PDB entry 8X1Z | X-ray diffraction, 2.62 A resolution | chains A and B of the 3 polymer chains in the assembly

# Chain A
Protein: HIV-1 reverse transcriptase p66 subunit
From: Human immunodeficiency virus 1
UniProtKB: D3XFN5 (D3XFN5_9HIV1); residues 1-555 here correspond to UniProt positions 100-654 (UniProt number = residue number + 99)
Amino-acid sequence (557 residues; each row starts with the number of its first residue; numbers below 1 keep their minus sign (Met-1 is residue -1)):
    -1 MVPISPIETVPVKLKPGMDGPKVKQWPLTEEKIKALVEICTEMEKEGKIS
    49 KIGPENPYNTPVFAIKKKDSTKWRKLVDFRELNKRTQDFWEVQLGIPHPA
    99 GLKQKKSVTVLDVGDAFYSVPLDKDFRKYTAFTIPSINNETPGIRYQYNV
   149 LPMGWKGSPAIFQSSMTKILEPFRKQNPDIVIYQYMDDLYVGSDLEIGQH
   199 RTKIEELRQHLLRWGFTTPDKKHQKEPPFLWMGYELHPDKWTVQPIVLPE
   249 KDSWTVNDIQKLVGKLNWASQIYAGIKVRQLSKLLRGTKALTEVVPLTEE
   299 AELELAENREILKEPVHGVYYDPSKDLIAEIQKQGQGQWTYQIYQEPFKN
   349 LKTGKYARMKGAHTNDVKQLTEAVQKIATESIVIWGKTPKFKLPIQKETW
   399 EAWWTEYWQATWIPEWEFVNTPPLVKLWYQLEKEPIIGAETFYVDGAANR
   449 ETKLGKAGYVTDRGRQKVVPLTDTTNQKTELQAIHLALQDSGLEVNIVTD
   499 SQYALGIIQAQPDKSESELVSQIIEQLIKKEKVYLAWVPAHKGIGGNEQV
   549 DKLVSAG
Disordered / not traced: -1 to 0, 554-555
Sequence notes: expression tag (-1 to 0); engineered mutation Phe115 (Tyr214 in D3XFN5), Tyr116 (Phe215 in D3XFN5), Met151 (Gln250 in D3XFN5), Ser162 (Cys261 in D3XFN5), Ser280 (Cys379 in D3XFN5)
Bound ions: Mg2+: Val111, Asp185 (together with E-CFCP-triphosphate)
Small-molecule neighbours: E-CFCP-triphosphate (XTE): Lys65, Lys70, Arg72, Leu74, Asp110, Val111, Gly112, Asp113, Ala114, Phe115, Met151, Gly152, Phe160, Met184, Asp185, Lys220
Reported in the primary citation:
  - specificity-determining residues: Met151
  - binding site for DNA/RNA: Ile63, Leu74 (proposed by the authors, not directly observed)
  - mutagenesis - I63V/L74V: increased growth

# Chain B
Protein: HIV-1 RT p51 subunit
From: Human immunodeficiency virus 1
UniProtKB: P12497 (POL_HV1N5); residues 1-428 here correspond to UniProt positions 588-1015 (UniProt number = residue number + 587)
Amino-acid sequence (444 residues; numbered -15 to 428; the number before each row is that of its first residue; numbers below 1 keep their minus sign (Met-15 is residue -15)):
   -15 MAHHHHHHALEVLFQGPISPIETVPVKLKPGMDGPKVKQWPLTEEKIKAL
    35 VEICTEMEKEGKISKIGPENPYNTPVFAIKKKDSTKWRKLVDFRELNKRT
    85 QDFWEVQLGIPHPAGLKQKKSVTVLDVGDAYFSVPLDKDFRKYTAFTIPS
   135 INNETPGIRYQYNVLPQGWKGSPAIFQSSMTKILEPFRKQNPDIVIYQYM
   185 DDLYVGSDLEIGQHRTKIEELRQHLLRWGFTTPDKKHQKEPPFLWMGYEL
   235 HPDKWTVQPIVLPEKDSWTVNDIQKLVGKLNWASQIYAGIKVRQLSKLLR
   285 GTKALTEVVPLTEEAELELAENREILKEPVHGVYYDPSKDLIAEIQKQGQ
   335 GQWTYQIYQEPFKNLKTGKYARMKGAHTNDVKQLTEAVQKIATESIVIWG
   385 KTPKFKLPIQKETWEAWWTEYWQATWIPEWEFVNTPPLVKLWYQ
Disordered / not traced: -15 to 4, 214-230, 428
Sequence notes: expression tag (-15 to 0); engineered mutation Ser162 (Cys749 in P12497), Ser280 (Cys867 in P12497)
UniProt features mapped onto this chain:
  - region: Phe227 to His235 (RT 'primer grip')
  - motif: Trp398 to Trp414 (Tryptophan repeat motif)
  - binding site (Mg(2+)): Asp110, Asp185, Asp186
  - site (Essential for RT p66/p51 heterodimerization): Trp401, Trp414

# Interface between chain A and chain B
Pairs across the interface - 115 pairs, chain A then chain B:
  Val8(A) with Glu53(B)
  Pro9(A) with Glu53(B)
  Gln85(A) with Glu53(B), hydrogen bond (side chain-backbone)
  Asp86(A) with Lys20(B), salt bridge; Pro55(B)
  Phe87(A) with Pro52(B); Glu53(B)
  Trp88(A) with Lys20(B); Val21(B); Lys22(B); Pro52(B), hydrogen bond (backbone-backbone); Asn54(B); Pro55(B); Asn57(B); Thr131(B); Arg143(B)
  Val90(A) with Pro140(B); Gly141(B), hydrogen bond (backbone-backbone); Arg143(B)
  Leu92(A) with Pro133(B), hydrophobic; Asn137(B)
  Gly93(A) with Asn137(B), hydrogen bond (backbone-side chain)
  Ile94(A) with Asn137(B)
  Pro95(A) with Asn136(B); Asn137(B)
  His96(A) with Asn136(B), hydrogen bond (backbone-side chain)
  Gly99(A) with Asn136(B)
  Ala158(A) with Pro52(B), hydrophobic
  Ser162(A) with Pro52(B)
  Thr165(A) with Pro140(B)
  Arg172(A) with Thr139(B)
  Val179(A) with Glu138(B)
  Ile180(A) with Glu138(B)
  Tyr181(A) with Asn136(B), hydrogen bond; Glu138(B)
  Gln182(A) with Glu138(B), hydrogen bond (backbone-backbone); Pro140(B)
  Arg356(A) with Glu396(B), salt bridge
  Lys358(A) with Gln394(B); Glu396(B), salt bridge
  Gln373(A) with Glu396(B); Thr397(B), hydrogen bond; Ala400(B)
  Ala376(A) with Trp401(B), hydrophobic
  Ile380(A) with Pro25(B), hydrophobic; Leu26(B); Thr27(B)
  Val381(A) with Pro25(B), hydrophobic; Ile135(B); Asn136(B), hydrogen bond (backbone-backbone); Asn137(B)
  Ile382(A) with Ile135(B); Asn136(B)
  Trp383(A) with Ile135(B)
  Gly384(A) with Thr27(B); Glu28(B), hydrogen bond (backbone-backbone); Ile135(B)
  Trp402(A) with Lys331(B); His361(B); Asp364(B)
  Tyr405(A) with Lys331(B); Asn418(B)
  Trp406(A) with Lys331(B); Asn418(B), hydrogen bond; Thr419(B); Pro420(B), hydrophobic; Pro421(B)
  Gln407(A) with Pro392(B); Ile393(B); Gln394(B), hydrogen bond; Val417(B), hydrogen bond (side chain-backbone); Asn418(B)
  Ala408(A) with Trp337(B), hydrophobic; Asp364(B); Pro392(B), hydrogen bond (backbone-backbone); Ile393(B)
  Thr409(A) with Asp364(B), hydrogen bond (backbone-side chain)
  Trp410(A) with Thr362(B); Asn363(B); Val365(B), hydrophobic; Trp401(B), hydrophobic; Tyr405(B)
  Pro412(A) with Trp401(B), hydrophobic
  Pro433(A) with Asn255(B); Thr290(B)
  Ile434(A) with Thr290(B)
  Thr439(A) with Lys287(B); Ala288(B); Leu289(B), hydrogen bond (side chain-backbone)
  Tyr441(A) with Gln258(B); Thr286(B); Lys287(B), hydrogen bond (side chain-backbone); Leu289(B)
  Val458(A) with Thr286(B)
  Thr459(A) with Thr286(B)
  Asp460(A) with Thr286(B); Lys287(B); Ala288(B)
  Val496(A) with Gln258(B); Leu289(B), hydrophobic
  Gln500(A) with Leu422(B)
  Gly504(A) with Pro420(B)
  Tyr532(A) with Asn255(B), hydrogen bond
  Val536(A) with Gln258(B)
  Pro537(A) with Gly262(B); Asn265(B)
  Lys540(A) with Asn265(B)
  Ile542(A) with Gln258(B); Val261(B), hydrophobic; Leu283(B), hydrophobic
  Gly543(A) with Leu283(B); Gly285(B)
  Gly544(A) with Gly285(B), hydrogen bond (backbone-backbone); Thr286(B)
  Gln547(A) with Thr286(B)
Also at the interface, not in a pair above, chain A (69 interface residues in all): Gln91, Leu100, Ile159, Gln161, Glu169, Thr377, Thr386, Glu432, Ile435, Asn494, Ala534, Trp535, Gly541
Also at the interface, not in a pair above, chain B (64 interface residues in all): Lys49, Gly51, Tyr56, Val254, Lys259, Ser280, Arg284, Leu368, Val423

# Summary
The interface between chain A and chain B involves 69 residues on one side and 64 on the other; the contacts
include 19 hydrogen bonds and 3 salt bridges. Polar contacts include Asp86(A)-Lys20(B), Arg356(A)-Glu396(B)
and Lys358(A)-Glu396(B). From the paper: a binding site for DNA/RNA at Ile63(A) and Leu74(A); I63V/L74V of
chain A increase growth.
Here chain A is HIV-1 reverse transcriptase p66 subunit and chain B is HIV-1 RT p51 subunit, both from Human
immunodeficiency virus 1. Entry 8X1Z (HIV-1 reverse transcriptase mutant Q151M/Y115F/F116Y:DNA:E-CFCP-TP
ternary complex) was determined by X-ray diffraction together with 8X20, 8X21 and 8X22 from the same study.
